PDB entry 3VO2 | X-ray diffraction, 1.39 A resolution | chain A

# Chain A
Name: Putative uncharacterized protein
Organism: Zea mays
Notes: EC 1.18.1.2
Reference sequence: B4FUM2 (B4FUM2_MAIZE); residues 6-314 here correspond to UniProt positions 61-369 (UniProt number = residue number + 55)
Sequence (310 residues; each row starts with the number of its first residue):
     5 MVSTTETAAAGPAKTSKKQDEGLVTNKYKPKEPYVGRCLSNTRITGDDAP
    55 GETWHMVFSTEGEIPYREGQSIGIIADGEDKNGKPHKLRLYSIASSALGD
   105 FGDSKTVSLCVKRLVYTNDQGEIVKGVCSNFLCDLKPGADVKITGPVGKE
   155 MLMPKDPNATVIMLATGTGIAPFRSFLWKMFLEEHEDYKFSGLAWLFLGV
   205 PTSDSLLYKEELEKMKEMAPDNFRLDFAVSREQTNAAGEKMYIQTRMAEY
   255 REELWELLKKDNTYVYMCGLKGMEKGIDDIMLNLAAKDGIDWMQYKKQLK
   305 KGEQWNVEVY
Unresolved in the structure: 5-18
Construct notes: expression tag (5)
Ligand contacts: FAD (flavin-adenine dinucleotide): Ser75, Arg93, Leu94, Tyr95, Ser96, Cys114, Val115, Lys116, Leu118, Tyr120, Gly130, Val131, Cys132, Ser133, Asn134, Thr172, Ala175, Glu312, Tyr314

# Overview
Ligands of chain A: flavin-adenine dinucleotide.
Chain A is Putative uncharacterized protein (Zea mays); the structure, Crystal structure of Zea mays leaf
ferredoxin-NADP+ reductase III, was determined by X-ray diffraction (same publication as 3VO1).
